4WJ3 - chains K and Q of the 10 polymer chains in the assembly; structure by X-ray diffraction, 3.71 A resolution.

[Chain K]
Molecule: Aspartyl/glutamyl-tRNA(Asn/Gln) amidotransferase subunit B
Organism: Pseudomonas aeruginosa PAO1
Notes: EC 6.3.5.-
UniProtKB: Q9HVT7 (GATB_PSEAE); numbering as in UniProt (aligned over 1-403)
Sequence (481 residues; numbered 1 to 481; the number before each row is that of its first residue; X marks 78 residues of unknown identity (built as UNK)):
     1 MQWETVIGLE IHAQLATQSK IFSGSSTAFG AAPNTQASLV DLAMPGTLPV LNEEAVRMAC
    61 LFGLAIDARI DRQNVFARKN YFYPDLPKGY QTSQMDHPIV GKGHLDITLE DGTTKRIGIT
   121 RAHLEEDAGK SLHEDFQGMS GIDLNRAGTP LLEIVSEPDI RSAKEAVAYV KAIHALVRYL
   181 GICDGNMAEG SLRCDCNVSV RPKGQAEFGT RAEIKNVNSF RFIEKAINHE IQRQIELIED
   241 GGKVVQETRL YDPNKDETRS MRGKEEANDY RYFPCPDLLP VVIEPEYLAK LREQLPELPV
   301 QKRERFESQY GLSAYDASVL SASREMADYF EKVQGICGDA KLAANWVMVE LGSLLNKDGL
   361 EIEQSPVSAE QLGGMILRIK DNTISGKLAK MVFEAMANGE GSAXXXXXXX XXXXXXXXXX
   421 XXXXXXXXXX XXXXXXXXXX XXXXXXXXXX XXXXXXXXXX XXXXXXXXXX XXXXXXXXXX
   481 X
Not modelled in the structure: 1-2, 136-137, 404-410, 453-454, 469-481

[Chain Q]
Molecule: 76mer-tRNA
Sequence (76 nucleotides; numbered 1 to 76; the number before each row is that of its first residue):
     1 UCCGCGAUAG CUCAGUCGGU AGAGCAAAUG ACUGUUAAUC AUUGGGUCCC UGGUUCGAGU
    61 CCAGGUCGCG GAGCCA
Reported in the primary citation:
  - conformationally variable residues: C17, G18, U20

[Chain K / chain Q interface]
Pairs across the interface - 40 pairs, chain K then chain Q:
  Asp85(K) with A76(Q), phosphate contact
  Lys130(K) with C74(Q), salt bridge to the phosphate; C75(Q), phosphate contact
  Arg146(K) with C74(Q), salt bridge to the phosphate
  Asn186(K) with U1(Q), sugar contact
  Ala188(K) with U1(Q), base contact; C2(Q), sugar contact; G73(Q), hydrogen bond to the sugar
  Arg193(K) with C74(Q), phosphate contact; C75(Q), salt bridge to the phosphate; A76(Q), sugar contact
  Lys215(K) with A76(Q), hydrogen bond to the sugar
  Asn216(K) with C74(Q), hydrogen bond to the sugar; C75(Q), hydrogen bond to the sugar
  Asn218(K) with C74(Q), hydrogen bond to the sugar
  Ser219(K) with U1(Q), sugar contact
  Phe220(K) with U1(Q), phosphate contact
  Arg221(K) with U1(Q), salt bridge to the phosphate
  Phe222(K) with G73(Q), base contact
  Met261(K) with A76(Q), phosphate contact
  Tyr270(K) with A76(Q), base contact
  Tyr315(K) with G52(Q), hydrogen bond to the base; G53(Q), sugar contact; C62(Q), base contact; A63(Q), sugar contact
  Val319(K) with A63(Q), sugar contact
  Leu342(K) with U55(Q), phosphate contact
  Asn345(K) with U54(Q), hydrogen bond to the phosphate; U55(Q), phosphate contact
  Met348(K) with C62(Q), hydrogen bond to the sugar
  Val349(K) with U54(Q), sugar contact; C61(Q), hydrogen bond to the sugar; C62(Q), sugar contact
  Gly352(K) with C62(Q), sugar contact
  Ser353(K) with C61(Q), hydrogen bond to the phosphate; C62(Q), phosphate contact
  Asn356(K) with C62(Q), phosphate contact; A63(Q), phosphate contact
  Lys390(K) with G18(Q), base contact
  Glu394(K) with C17(Q), base contact
Also at the interface, not in a pair above, chain K (37 interface residues in all): Tyr81, Asp127, Gly129, Leu132, Lys171, Met187, Glu189, Gly190, Leu250, Glu350, Asn398
Also at the interface, not in a pair above, chain Q (18 interface residues in all): G19, U20, G65

[Summary]
37 residues of chain K and 18 residues of chain Q are in contact, with 10 hydrogen bonds and 4 salt bridges.
Polar pairs include Tyr315(K)-G52(Q), Ala188(K)-G73(Q) and Lys215(K)-A76(Q). From the paper: conformational
variability at C17(Q), G18(Q) and U20(Q).
Here chain K is Aspartyl/glutamyl-tRNA(Asn/Gln) amidotransferase subunit B (Pseudomonas aeruginosa PAO1) and
chain Q is 76mer-tRNA. Entry 4WJ3 (Crystal structure of the asparagine transamidosome from Pseudomonas
aeruginosa) was determined by X-ray diffraction (same publication as 4WJ4).
